PDB entry 5EXR | X-ray diffraction, 3.60 A resolution | chains A and C of the 4 polymer chains in the assembly

# Chain A
Molecule: DNA primase small subunit
From: Homo sapiens
Notes: EC 2.7.7.-
UniProtKB: P49642 (PRI1_HUMAN); residues 1-420 here = UniProt positions 1-420
Chain sequence (420 residues; row label = number of the first residue in the row):
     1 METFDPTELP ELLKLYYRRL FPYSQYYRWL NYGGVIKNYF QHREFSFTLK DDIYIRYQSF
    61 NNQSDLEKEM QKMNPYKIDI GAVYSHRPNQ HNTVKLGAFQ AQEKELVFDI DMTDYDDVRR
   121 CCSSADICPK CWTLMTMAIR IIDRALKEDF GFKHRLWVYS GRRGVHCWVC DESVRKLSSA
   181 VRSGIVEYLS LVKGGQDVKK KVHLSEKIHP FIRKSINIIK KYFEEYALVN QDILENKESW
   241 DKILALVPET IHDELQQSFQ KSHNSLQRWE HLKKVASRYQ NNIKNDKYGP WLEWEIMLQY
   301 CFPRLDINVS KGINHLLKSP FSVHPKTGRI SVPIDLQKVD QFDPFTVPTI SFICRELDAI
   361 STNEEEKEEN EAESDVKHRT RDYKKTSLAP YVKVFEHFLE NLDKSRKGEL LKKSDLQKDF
Disordered / not traced: 284-288, 361-378, 413-420
Ion coordination: Zn2+: Cys121, Cys122, Cys128, Cys131
Curated features (UniProtKB/Swiss-Prot):
  - motif: Cys121 to Cys131 (Zinc knuckle motif)
  - active site: Glu44, Asp109, Asp111
  - binding site (a ribonucleoside 5'-triphosphate): Asp109 to Asp111, Ser160 to His166, His315 to Lys318, His324
  - binding site (Mg(2+)): Asp109, Asp111, Asp306
  - binding site (Mn(2+)): Asp109, Asp111, Asp306
  - binding site (Zn(2+)): Cys121, Cys122, Cys128, Cys131
  - modified residue: Met1 (N-acetylmethionine)
From the paper describing this entry:
  - catalytic residues: Asp111 (proposed by the authors, not directly observed)

# Chain C
Molecule: DNA polymerase alpha catalytic subunit
From: Homo sapiens
Notes: EC 2.7.7.7
UniProtKB: P09884 (DPOLA_HUMAN); residues 335-1462 here = UniProt positions 335-1462
Chain sequence (1128 residues; row label = number of the first residue in the row):
   335 ADEEQVFHFY WLDAYEDQYN QPGVVFLFGK VWIESAETHV SCCVMVKNIE RTLYFLPREM
   395 KIDLNTGKET GTPISMKDVY EEFDEKIATK YKIMKFKSKP VEKNYAFEIP DVPEKSEYLE
   455 VKYSAEMPQL PQDLKGETFS HVFGTNTSSL ELFLMNRKIK GPCWLEVKSP QLLNQPVSWC
   515 KAEAMALKPD LVNVIKDVSP PPLVVMAFSM KTMQNAKNHQ NEIIAMAALV HHSFALDKAA
   575 PKPPFQSHFC VVSKPKDCIF PYAFKEVIEK KNVKVEVAAT ERTLLGFFLA KVHKIDPDII
   635 VGHNIYGFEL EVLLQRINVC KAPHWSKIGR LKRSNMPKLG GRSGFGERNA TCGRMICDVE
   695 ISAKELIRCK SYHLSELVQQ ILKTERVVIP MENIQNMYSE SSQLLYLLEH TWKDAKFILQ
   755 IMCELNVLPL ALQITNIAGN IMSRTLMGGR SERNEFLLLH AFYENNYIVP DKQIFRKPQQ
   815 KLGDEDEEID GDTNKYKKGR KKAAYAGGLV LDPKVGFYDK FILLLDFNSL YPSIIQEFNI
   875 CFTTVQRVAS EAQKVTEDGE QEQIPELPDP SLEMGILPRE IRKLVERRKQ VKQLMKQQDL
   935 NPDLILQYDI RQKALKLTAN SMYGCLGFSY SRFYAKPLAA LVTYKGREIL MHTKEMVQKM
   995 NLEVIYGDTD SIMINTNSTN LEEVFKLGNK VKSEVNKLYK LLEIDIDGVF KSLLLLKKKK
  1055 YAALVVEPTS DGNYVTKQEL KGLDIVRRDW CDLAKDTGNF VIGQILSDQS RDTIVENIQK
  1115 RLIEIGENVL NGSVPVSQFE INKALTKDPQ DYPDKKSLPH VHVALWINSQ GGRKVKAGDT
  1175 VSYVICQDGS NLTASQRAYA PEQLQKQDNL TIDTQYYLAQ QIHPVVARIC EPIDGIDAVL
  1235 IATWLGLDPT QFRVHHYHKD EENDALLGGP AQLTDEEKYR DCERFKCPCP TCGTENIYDN
  1295 VFDGSGTDME PSLYRCSNID CKASPLTFTV QLSNKLIMDI RRFIKKYYDG WLICEEPTCR
  1355 NRTRHLPLQF SRTGPLCPAC MKATLQPEYS DKSLYTQLCF YRYIFDAECA LEKLTTDHEK
  1415 DKLKKQFFTP KVLQDYRKLK NTAEQFLSRS GYSEVNLSKL FAGCAVKS
Disordered / not traced: 335-337, 673-679, 809-841, 883-897, 1259-1265, 1457-1462
Sequence notes: engineered mutation Ala516 (Val in P09884)
Ion coordination: Zn2+ site 1: Cys1283, Cys1286, Cys1310, Cys1315; Zn2+ site 2: Cys1348, Cys1353, Cys1371
Curated features (UniProtKB/Swiss-Prot):
  - zinc finger: Cys1283 to Ser1318 (CysA-type)
  - motif: Cys1348 to Cys1374 (CysB motif)
  - binding site (Zn(2+)): Cys1283, Cys1286, Cys1310, Cys1315, Cys1348, Cys1353, Cys1371, Cys1374
  - modified residue: Thr406 (Phosphothreonine), Lys970 (N6-succinyllysine)
From the paper describing this entry:
  - conformationally variable residues (order/disorder transition): Pro1243 to His1250, Ala1437 to Ser1442

# How chain A and chain C interact
Pairs across the interface (10):
  Asn92(A) with Glu448(C); Lys449(C)
  Thr93(A) with Pro447(C); Glu448(C), hydrogen bond (backbone-backbone)
  Lys95(A) with Glu448(C); Gln880(C); Arg881(C), hydrogen bond (side chain-backbone)
  Leu96(A) with Thr878(C); Gln880(C), hydrogen bond (backbone-side chain)
  Gly97(A) with Gln880(C)
Other interface residues (no listed pair), chain A (8 interface residues in all): Gln90, Val94, Ala98
Other interface residues (no listed pair), chain C (10 interface residues in all): Glu393, Thr877, Val879, Leu906

# In short
8 residues of chain A face 10 of chain C across their interface, with 3 hydrogen bonds. Polar contacts include
Lys95(A)-Arg881(C), Leu96(A)-Gln880(C) and Thr93(A)-Glu448(C). The paper reports the catalytic residue
Asp111(A); conformational variability at Pro1243(C) and Ala1437(C).
Chain A is DNA primase small subunit and chain C is DNA polymerase alpha catalytic subunit, both from Homo
sapiens; the structure, Crystal structure of human primosome, was determined by X-ray diffraction (same
publication as 5F0Q and 5F0S).
